Entry 6BV2 (X-ray diffraction, 2.14 A resolution); this record covers chain A.

# Chain A
Molecule: Aminopeptidase N
Source organism: Sus scrofa
Notes: EC 3.4.11.2
Reference sequence: P15145 (AMPN_PIG); residue numbers follow UniProt; this construct covers 63-963
Chain sequence (902 residues; each row starts with the number of its first residue):
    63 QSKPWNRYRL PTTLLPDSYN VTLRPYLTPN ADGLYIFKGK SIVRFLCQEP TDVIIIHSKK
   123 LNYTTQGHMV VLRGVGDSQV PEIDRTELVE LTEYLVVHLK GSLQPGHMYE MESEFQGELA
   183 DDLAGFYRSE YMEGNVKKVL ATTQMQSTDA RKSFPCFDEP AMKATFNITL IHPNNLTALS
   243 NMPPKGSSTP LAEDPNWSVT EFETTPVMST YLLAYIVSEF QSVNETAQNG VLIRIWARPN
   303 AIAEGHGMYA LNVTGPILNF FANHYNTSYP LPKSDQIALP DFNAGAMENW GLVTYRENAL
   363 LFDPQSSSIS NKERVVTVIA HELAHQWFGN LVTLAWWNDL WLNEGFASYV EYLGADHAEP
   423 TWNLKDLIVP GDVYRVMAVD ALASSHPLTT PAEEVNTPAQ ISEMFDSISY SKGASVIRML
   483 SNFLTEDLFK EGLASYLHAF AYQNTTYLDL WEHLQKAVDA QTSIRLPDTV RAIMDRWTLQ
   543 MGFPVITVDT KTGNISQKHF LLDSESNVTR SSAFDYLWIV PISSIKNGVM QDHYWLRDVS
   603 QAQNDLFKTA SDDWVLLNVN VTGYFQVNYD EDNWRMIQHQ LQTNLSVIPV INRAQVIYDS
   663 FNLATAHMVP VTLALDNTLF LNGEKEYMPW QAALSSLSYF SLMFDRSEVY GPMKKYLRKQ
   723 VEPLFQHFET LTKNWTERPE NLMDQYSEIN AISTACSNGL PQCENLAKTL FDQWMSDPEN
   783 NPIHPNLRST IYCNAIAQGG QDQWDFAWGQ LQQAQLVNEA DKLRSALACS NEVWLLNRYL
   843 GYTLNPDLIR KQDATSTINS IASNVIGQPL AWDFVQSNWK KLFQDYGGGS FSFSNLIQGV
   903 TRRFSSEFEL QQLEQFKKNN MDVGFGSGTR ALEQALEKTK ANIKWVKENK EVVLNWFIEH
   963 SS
Construct notes: conflict Phe107 (Leu in P15145); expression tag (964)
UniProt features mapped onto this chain:
  - active site: Glu384 (Proton acceptor)
  - binding site (substrate): Gly347 to Asn351
  - binding site (Zn(2+)): His383, His387, Glu406
  - site: Tyr472 (Transition state stabilizer)
  - modified residue: Tyr171 (Sulfotyrosine)
  - glycosylation (N-linked (GlcNAc...) asparagine): Asn82, Asn124, Asn229, Asn237, Asn258, Asn286, Asn314, Asn328, Asn506, Asn556, Asn569, Asn622, Asn646, Asn736
Disulfides: Cys758-Cys765, Cys795-Cys831
Covalent attachments: N-acetylglucosamine (NAG) linked to Asn82, Asn124, Asn229, Asn237, Asn314, Asn328, Asn506, Asn556, Asn569, Asn622, Asn646
Ion coordination: Zn2+: His383, His387, Glu406
Residues lining bound ligands: isoleucine (ILE): Gln206, Gln208, Ala346, Ala348, Met349, Glu350, His383, Glu384, Glu406, Phe467, Tyr472
What the authors report for this chain:
  - binding site for isoleucine: Ala348
  - catalytic residues: Ala348, Glu384, Tyr472 (proposed by the authors, not directly observed)

# In short
Ligands of chain A: isoleucine. Covalently linked N-acetylglucosamine: at Asn82, Asn124, Asn229, Asn237,
Asn314 and Asn328 and 5 more. Curated annotation (UniProt) lists active-site residue Glu384, 5
substrate-binding residues and 3 Zn2+-binding residues. The paper reports catalytic residues Ala348, Glu384
and Tyr472; a binding site for isoleucine at Ala348.
Chain A is Aminopeptidase N (Sus scrofa); the structure, Crystal structure of porcine aminopeptidase-N with
Isoleucine, was determined by X-ray diffraction together with 6BV3, 6BUY and 6BV4 from the same study.
